Entry 7C9Y (electron microscopy, 3.50 A resolution); this record covers chains B and C of the 4 polymer chains in the assembly.

== Chain B ==
Molecule: VP2
Organism: Coxsackievirus B5
Amino-acid sequence (261 residues; row label = number of the first residue in the row):
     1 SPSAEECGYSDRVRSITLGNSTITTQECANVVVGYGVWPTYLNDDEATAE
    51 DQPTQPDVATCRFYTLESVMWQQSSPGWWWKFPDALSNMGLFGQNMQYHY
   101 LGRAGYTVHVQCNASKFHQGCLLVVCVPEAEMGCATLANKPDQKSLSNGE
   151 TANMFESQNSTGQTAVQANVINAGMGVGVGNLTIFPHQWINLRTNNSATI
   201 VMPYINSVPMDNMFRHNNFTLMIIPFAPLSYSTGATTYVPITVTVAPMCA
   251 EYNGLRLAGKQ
Unresolved in the structure: 1-9, 261

== Chain C ==
Molecule: VP3
Organism: Coxsackievirus B5
Reference sequence: I7AVS5 (I7AVS5_9ENTO); residues 1-238 here correspond to UniProt positions 331-568 (UniProt number = residue number + 330)
Amino-acid sequence (238 residues; row label = number of the first residue in the row):
     1 GLPTMLTPGSNQFLTSDDFQSPSAMPQFDVTPEMDIPGQVNNLMEIAEVD
    51 SVVPVNNTEGKVLSIESYQIPVQSNSTNGSQVFGFPLMPGASSVLNRTLL
   101 GEILNYYTHWSGSIKLTFMFCGSAMATGKFLLAYSPPGAGAPTTRKEAML
   151 GTHVIWDVGLQSSCVLCIPWISQTHYRYVVVDEYTAGGYITCWYQTNIVV
   201 PADTQSDCKILCFVSACNDFSVRMLKDTPFIKQDNFYQ

== Chain B / chain C interface ==
Residue-residue contacts - 67 pairs, chain B then chain C:
  Tyr-35(B) / Gly-38(C)
  Glu-46(B) / Glu-33(C)
  Glu-46(B) / Met-34(C)
  Glu-46(B) / Asp-35(C)  hydrogen bond (side chain-backbone)
  Lys-116(B) / Ser-123(C)  hydrogen bond (backbone-side chain)
  Lys-116(B) / Ala-124(C)
  Lys-116(B) / Met-125(C)
  Phe-117(B) / Ser-123(C)  hydrogen bond (backbone-side chain)
  Phe-117(B) / Met-125(C)  hydrophobic
  Phe-117(B) / Ala-202(C)
  Phe-117(B) / Asp-203(C)
  Phe-117(B) / Thr-204(C)
  His-118(B) / Ser-123(C)
  Gln-119(B) / Cys-121(C)
  Gln-119(B) / Gly-122(C)
  Gln-119(B) / Ser-123(C)
  Gln-119(B) / Gln-205(C)
  Gln-119(B) / Asp-207(C)  hydrogen bond (side chain-backbone)
  Gln-119(B) / Cys-208(C)
  Gly-120(B) / Cys-121(C)
  Cys-121(B) / Met-119(C)  hydrophobic
  Cys-121(B) / Cys-121(C)  hydrophobic
  Ile-171(B) / Leu-63(C)
  Ile-171(B) / Ser-64(C)
  Ile-171(B) / Ile-65(C)
  Val-179(B) / Ile-65(C)  hydrophobic
  Val-179(B) / Tyr-68(C)  hydrophobic
  Gly-180(B) / Ser-51(C)
  Gly-180(B) / Val-52(C)  hydrogen bond (backbone-backbone)
  Gly-180(B) / Tyr-68(C)  hydrogen bond (backbone-side chain)
  Asn-181(B) / Ser-51(C)
  Asn-181(B) / Arg-97(C)  hydrogen bond (side chain-backbone)
  Asn-181(B) / Thr-98(C)
  Asn-181(B) / Leu-99(C)  hydrogen bond (side chain-backbone)
  Thr-183(B) / Val-49(C)
  Thr-183(B) / Asp-50(C)  hydrogen bond (side chain-backbone)
  Thr-183(B) / Ser-51(C)
  Ile-184(B) / Ile-46(C)  hydrophobic
  Ile-184(B) / Leu-99(C)  hydrophobic
  Trp-189(B) / Met-119(C)  hydrophobic
  Trp-189(B) / Phe-213(C)  hydrophobic
  Asn-191(B) / Met-119(C)
  Asn-191(B) / Phe-120(C)  hydrogen bond (side chain-backbone)
  Asn-191(B) / Cys-121(C)
  Arg-193(B) / Phe-120(C)
  Arg-193(B) / Gly-122(C)
  Arg-193(B) / Ser-123(C)  hydrogen bond (side chain-backbone)
  Arg-193(B) / Ala-124(C)
  Arg-193(B) / Ala-126(C)
  Arg-193(B) / Val-158(C)
  Arg-193(B) / Gly-159(C)  hydrogen bond (side chain-backbone)
  Thr-194(B) / Ser-162(C)
  Tyr-204(B) / Pro-37(C)
  Ile-205(B) / Pro-37(C)  hydrophobic
  Asn-206(B) / Met-34(C)
  Asn-206(B) / Ile-36(C)
  Val-208(B) / Met-34(C)
  Pro-209(B) / Met-34(C)
  Phe-226(B) / Tyr-68(C)  hydrophobic
  Phe-226(B) / Gln-69(C)  hydrogen bond (backbone-side chain)
  Ala-227(B) / Cys-121(C)  hydrophobic
  Pro-228(B) / Gln-69(C)
  Ser-230(B) / Gln-205(C)  hydrogen bond
  Tyr-231(B) / Gln-205(C)
  Ser-232(B) / Asp-203(C)  hydrogen bond (side chain-backbone)
  Ser-232(B) / Thr-204(C)  hydrogen bond (side chain-backbone)
  Ser-232(B) / Gln-205(C)  hydrogen bond
Also at the interface, not in a pair above, chain B (35 interface residues in all): Val-37, Gly-178, Pro-203, Ser-207, Ile-224, Pro-225
Also at the interface, not in a pair above, chain C (41 interface residues in all): Glu-102, Pro-201, Lys-209, Leu-211

== Overview ==
The interface between chain B and chain C involves 35 residues on one side and 41 on the other; the contacts
include 17 hydrogen bonds. Polar contacts include Glu-46(B)/Asp-35(C), Lys-116(B)/Ser-123(C) and
Phe-117(B)/Ser-123(C).
Here chain B is VP2 and chain C is VP3, both from Coxsackievirus B5. Entry 7C9Y (Coxsackievirus B5 (CVB5)
F-particle) was determined by electron microscopy, deposited together with 7C9S, 7C9T, 7C9U, 7C9V, 7C9W, 7C9X
and 7C9Z.
